1Q3N - chain A; structure by X-ray diffraction, 2.70 A resolution.

== Chain A ==
Name: 2-dehydro-3-deoxyphosphooctonate aldolase
From: Escherichia coli
Notes: EC 2.5.1.55
UniProtKB: P0A715 (KDSA_ECOLI); numbering as in UniProt (aligned over 1-284)
Sequence (284 residues; each row starts with the number of its first residue):
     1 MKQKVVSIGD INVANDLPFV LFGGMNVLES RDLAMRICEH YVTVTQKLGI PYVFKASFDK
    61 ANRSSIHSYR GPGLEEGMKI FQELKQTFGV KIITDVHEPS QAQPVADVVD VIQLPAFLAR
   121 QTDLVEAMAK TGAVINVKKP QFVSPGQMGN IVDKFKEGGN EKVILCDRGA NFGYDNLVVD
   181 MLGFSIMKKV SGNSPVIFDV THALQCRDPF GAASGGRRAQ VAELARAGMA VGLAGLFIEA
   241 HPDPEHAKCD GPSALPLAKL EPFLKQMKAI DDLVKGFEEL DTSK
Disordered / not traced: 206-217
Ligand contacts: phosphoenolpyruvate (PEP): Ala-116, Lys-138, Gln-141, Arg-168, Asp-199, His-202, Ala-203, Gln-205, Gly-251, Pro-252

== Overview ==
Ligands of chain A: phosphoenolpyruvate.
Chain A is 2-dehydro-3-deoxyphosphooctonate aldolase (Escherichia coli); the structure, Crystal structure of
KDO8P synthase in its binary complex with substrate PEP, was determined by X-ray diffraction together with
1X6U, 1X8F and 1PHW from the same study.
